PDB entry 2W02 | X-ray diffraction, 2.20 A resolution | chain A

Chain A:
Molecule: ACSD
Source organism: Erwinia chrysanthemi
UniProt: Q93AT8 (Q93AT8_ERWCH); residues 1-620 here = UniProt positions 1-620
Amino-acid sequence (620 residues; each row starts with the number of its first residue):
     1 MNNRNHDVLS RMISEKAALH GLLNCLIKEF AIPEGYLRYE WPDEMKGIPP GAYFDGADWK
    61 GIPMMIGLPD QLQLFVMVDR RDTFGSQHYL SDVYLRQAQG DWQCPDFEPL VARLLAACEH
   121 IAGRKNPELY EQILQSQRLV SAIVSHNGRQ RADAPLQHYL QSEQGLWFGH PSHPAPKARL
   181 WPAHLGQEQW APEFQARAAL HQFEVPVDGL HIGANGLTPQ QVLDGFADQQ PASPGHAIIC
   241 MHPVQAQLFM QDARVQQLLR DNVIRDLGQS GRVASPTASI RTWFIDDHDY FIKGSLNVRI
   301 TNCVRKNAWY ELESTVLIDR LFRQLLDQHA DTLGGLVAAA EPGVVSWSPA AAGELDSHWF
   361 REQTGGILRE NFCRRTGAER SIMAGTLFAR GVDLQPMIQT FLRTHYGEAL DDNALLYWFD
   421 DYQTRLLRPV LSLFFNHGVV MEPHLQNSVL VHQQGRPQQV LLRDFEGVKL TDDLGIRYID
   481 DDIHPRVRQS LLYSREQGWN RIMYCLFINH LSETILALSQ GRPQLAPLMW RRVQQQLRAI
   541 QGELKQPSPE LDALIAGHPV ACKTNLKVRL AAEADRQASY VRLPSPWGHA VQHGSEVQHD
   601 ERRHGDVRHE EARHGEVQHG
Not modelled in the structure: 1-4, 99, 184, 572-577, 588-620
Ion coordination: Mg2+: Gln446, Asn447, Asp464 (together with ATP)
Residues lining bound ligands: ATP (adenosine-5'-triphosphate): Leu166, Gly169, His170, Pro171, Ala278, Ser279, Arg281, Thr282, Lys293, Ile300, Thr301, Arg305, Arg369, His444, Leu445, Gln446, Asn447, Asp464, Glu466, Asn509
From the paper describing this entry:
  - contacts within the chain: Lys177-Glu193 (salt bridge), Arg179-Glu193 (salt bridge)
  - binding site for ATP: His170
  - Mg2+ coordination: Gln446, Asn447, Asp464
  - conformationally variable residues (side-chain flip): Gln446
  - mutagenesis - R305A, H444N: abolished catalytic activity
  - mutagenesis - R305K, H444A: decreased catalytic activity
  - catalytic residues: Arg305, His444
  - binding site for ATP: Glu442 (proposed by the authors, not directly observed)

Summary:
Chain A binds ATP. Gln446, Asn447 and Asp464 coordinate Mg2+. From the paper: catalytic residues Arg305 and
His444; R305A and H444N abolish catalytic activity; 4 substitutions were tested in all.
Chain A is ACSD (Erwinia chrysanthemi); the structure, Co-complex Structure of Achromobactin Synthetase
Protein D (AcsD) with ATP from Pectobacterium Chrysanthemi, was determined by X-ray diffraction (same
publication as 2W03 and 2W04).
